Entry 9BYH (electron microscopy, 2.53 A resolution); this record covers chains A and C of the 4 polymer chains in the assembly.

== Chain A ==
Protein: Ribonucleoside-diphosphate reductase subunit alpha
Source organism: Bacillus subtilis
Notes: EC 1.17.4.1
Reference sequence: P50620 (RIR1_BACSU); residues 1-700 here = UniProt positions 1-700
Sequence (700 residues; row label = number of the first residue in the row):
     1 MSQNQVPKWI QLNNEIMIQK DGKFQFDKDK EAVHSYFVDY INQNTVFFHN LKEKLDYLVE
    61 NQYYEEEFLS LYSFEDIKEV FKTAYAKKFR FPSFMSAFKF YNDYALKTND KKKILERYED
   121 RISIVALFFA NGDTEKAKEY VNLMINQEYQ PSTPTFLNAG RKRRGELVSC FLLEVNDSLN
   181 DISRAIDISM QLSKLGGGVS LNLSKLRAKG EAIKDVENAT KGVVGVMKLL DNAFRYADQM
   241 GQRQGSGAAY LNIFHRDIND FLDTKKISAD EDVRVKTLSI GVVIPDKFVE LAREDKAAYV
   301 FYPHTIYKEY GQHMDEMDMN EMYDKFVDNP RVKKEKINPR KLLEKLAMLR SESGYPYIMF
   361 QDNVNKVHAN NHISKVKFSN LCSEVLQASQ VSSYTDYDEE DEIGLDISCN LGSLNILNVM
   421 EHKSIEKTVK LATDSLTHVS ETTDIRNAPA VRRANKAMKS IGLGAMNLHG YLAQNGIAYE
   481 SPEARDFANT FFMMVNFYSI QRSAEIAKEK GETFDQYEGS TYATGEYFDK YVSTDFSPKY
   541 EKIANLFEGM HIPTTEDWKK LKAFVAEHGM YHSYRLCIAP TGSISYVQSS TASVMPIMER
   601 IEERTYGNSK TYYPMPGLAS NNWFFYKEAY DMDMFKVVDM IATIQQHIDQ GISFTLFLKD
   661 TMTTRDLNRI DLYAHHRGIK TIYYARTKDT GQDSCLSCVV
Not modelled in the structure: 1-5, 689-700
Curated features (UniProtKB/Swiss-Prot):
  - active site: Asn380 (Proton acceptor), Cys382 (Cysteine radical intermediate), Glu384 (Proton acceptor)
  - binding site (substrate): Thr153, Ser169, Cys170, Gly198, Asn380 to Glu384, Pro580 to Ile584
  - site: Cys170 (Important for hydrogen atom transfer), Asp177 (Allosteric effector binding), Arg207 (Allosteric effector binding), Cys409 (Important for hydrogen atom transfer), Tyr683 (Important for electron transfer), Tyr684 (Important for electron transfer), Cys695 (Interacts with thioredoxin/glutaredoxin), Cys698 (Interacts with thioredoxin/glutaredoxin)
  - mutagenesis: His255 (H255Y: In ts-A 73; temperature-sensitive lethal mutation)
Ligand contacts:
  - ATP (adenosine-5'-triphosphate): Val33, His34, Phe37, Asn42, Phe89, Arg90, Phe91, Arg117
  - GDP (guanosine-5'-diphosphate): Val46, Phe47, Phe48, His49, Asn50, Leu51, Lys54, Lys78, Phe81, Lys82, Tyr85, Asp120
  - dTTP (TTP), molecule 1: Asp177, Ser178, Leu179, Ile182, Leu206, Arg207, Ala212, Ile213, Lys214, Ala219, Thr220, Lys221, His304
  - dTTP (TTP), molecule 2: Lys194, Tyr236, Ala237, Asp238, Met240
What the authors report for this chain:
  - catalytic residues: Cys382, Tyr684 (citing earlier work)
  - catalytic residues: Cys170, Cys409
  - conformationally variable residues (order/disorder transition): Lys688 to Val700

== Chain C ==
Protein: Ribonucleoside-diphosphate reductase subunit beta
Source organism: Bacillus subtilis
Notes: EC 1.17.4.1
Reference sequence: P50621 (RIR2_BACSU); residue numbers follow UniProt; this construct covers 1-329
Sequence (350 residues; each row starts with the number of its first residue; numbers below 1 keep their minus sign (Met-20 is residue -20)):
   -20 MGSSHHHHHH SSGLVPRGSH MMTKIYDAAN WSKHEDDFTQ MFYNQNVKQF WLPEEIALNG
    40 DLLTWKYLGK NEQDTYMKVL AGLTLLDTEQ GNTGMPIVAE HVDGHQRKAV LNFMAMMENA
   100 VHAKSYSNIF MTLAPTETIN EVFEWVKQNK YLQKKAQMIV GLYKAIQKDD EISLFKAMVA
   160 SVYLESFLFY SGFYYPLYFY GQGKLMQSGE IINLILRDEA IHGVYVGLLA QEIYNKQTEE
   220 KKAELREFAI DLLNQLYENE LEYTEDLYDQ VGLSHDVKKF IRYNANKALM NLGFDPYFEE
   280 EDINPIVLNG LNTKTKSHDF FSMKGNGYKK ATVEPLKDDD FYFEDEKEQI
Not modelled in the structure: -20 to 308, 323-329
Sequence notes: initiating methionine (-20); expression tag (-19 to 0)
Curated features (UniProtKB/Swiss-Prot):
  - active site: Tyr105
  - binding site (Fe cation): Asp66, Glu97, His101, Glu164, Glu198, His201

== Interface between chain A and chain C ==
Pairs across the interface (31):
  Ala292(A) with Phe320(C)
  Arg293(A) with Phe320(C); Tyr321(C)
  Arg340(A) with Leu315(C), hydrogen bond (side chain-backbone); Lys316(C); Asp317(C), salt bridge; Phe320(C)
  Leu343(A) with Leu315(C), hydrophobic; Phe320(C), hydrophobic
  Glu344(A) with Pro314(C); Leu315(C), hydrogen bond (side chain-backbone)
  Ser351(A) with Ala310(C)
  Glu352(A) with Lys309(C)
  Thr663(A) with Thr311(C); Glu313(C), hydrogen bond
  Thr664(A) with Thr311(C), hydrogen bond (backbone-backbone); Val312(C); Glu313(C)
  Arg665(A) with Glu313(C), salt bridge; Pro314(C); Lys316(C); Asp319(C), salt bridge
  Asn668(A) with Leu315(C)
  Arg669(A) with Asp318(C); Asp319(C), salt bridge; Phe322(C)
  Leu672(A) with Asp319(C); Phe320(C), hydrophobic; Phe322(C)
  Tyr673(A) with Phe322(C)
  His676(A) with Phe322(C)
Also at the interface, not in a pair above, chain A (19 interface residues in all): Val289, Phe635, Thr661, Met662
Interface features reported in the paper:
  - interface residues, chain C: Lys309(C)

== Overview ==
19 residues of chain A and 14 residues of chain C are in contact; the contacts include 4 hydrogen bonds and 4
salt bridges. Polar pairs include Arg340(A)-Asp317(C), Arg665(A)-Glu313(C) and Arg665(A)-Asp319(C). Chain A
binds ATP, GDP and dTTP. The paper reports catalytic residues Cys382(A), Tyr684(A) and Cys170(A) among others;
the interface residue Lys309(C).
Chain A is Ribonucleoside-diphosphate reductase subunit alpha and chain C is Ribonucleoside-diphosphate
reductase subunit beta, both from Bacillus subtilis; the structure, Consensus model for turnover condition of
Bacillus subtilis ribonucleotide reductase complex, was determined by electron microscopy (same publication as
9BW3, 9BWX, 9BX2, 9BX3, 9BX6, 9BX8 and 39 further entries).
